Entry 6N5W (X-ray diffraction, 2.15 A resolution); this record covers chains A and C of the 3 polymer chains in the assembly.

[Chain A]
Name: Potassium voltage-gated channel subfamily KQT member 4
UniProtKB: P56696 (KCNQ4_HUMAN), isoform P56696-2; residue numbers follow UniProt; this construct covers 336-362
Sequence (27 residues; numbered 336 to 362; the number before each row is that of its first residue):
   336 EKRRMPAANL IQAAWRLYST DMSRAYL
Unresolved in the structure: 336-337, 357-362
Curated features (UniProtKB/Swiss-Prot):
  - region: Ala342 to Arg351 (Interaction with CALM)

[Chain C]
Name: Calmodulin-1
From: Homo sapiens
UniProtKB: P0DP23 (CALM1_HUMAN); residues 0-148 here correspond to UniProt positions 1-149 (UniProt number = residue number + 1)
Sequence (149 residues; numbered 0 to 148; the number before each row is that of its first residue; numbering starts at 0):
     0 MADQLTEEQI AEFKEAFSLF DKDGDGTITT KELGTVMRSL GQNPTEAELQ DMINEVDADG
    60 NGTIDFPEFL TMMARKMKDT DSEEEIREAF RVFDKDGNGY ISAAELRHVM TNLGEKLTDE
   120 EVDEMIREAD IDGDGQVNYE EFVQMMTAK
Unresolved in the structure: 0-3, 148
Metal / ion sites: Ca2+ site 1: Asp20, Asp22, Asp24, Thr26, Glu31; Ca2+ site 2: Asp56, Asp58, Asn60, Thr62, Glu67
Curated features (UniProtKB/Swiss-Prot):
  - binding site (Ca(2+)): Asp20, Asp22, Asp24, Thr26, Glu31, Asp56, Asp58, Asn60, Thr62, Glu67, Asp93, Asp95, Asn97, Tyr99, Glu104, Asp129, Asp131, Asp133, Gln135, Glu140
  - modified residue: Ala1 (N-acetylalanine), Lys21 (N6-acetyllysine), Thr44 (Phosphothreonine), Ser81 (Phosphoserine), Lys94 (N6-acetyllysine), Tyr99 (Phosphotyrosine), Ser101 (Phosphoserine), Thr110 (Phosphothreonine), Lys115 (N6,N6,N6-trimethyllysine), Tyr138 (Phosphotyrosine)
  - cross-link: Lys21 (Glycyl lysine isopeptide (Lys-Gly) (interchain with G-Cter in SUMO2))

[Chain A / chain C interface]
Contacting residue pairs (39; chain A residue first):
  Arg338(A) - Val91(C)
  Arg339(A) - Val91(C)
  Arg339(A) - Phe92(C)
  Arg339(A) - Lys94(C)
  Arg339(A) - Leu112(C)
  Met340(A) - Gly113(C)
  Ala342(A) - Ala88(C)
  Ala342(A) - Phe92(C)  hydrophobic
  Ala343(A) - Phe92(C)
  Ala343(A) - Leu112(C)  hydrophobic
  Asn344(A) - Gly113(C)
  Leu345(A) - Glu84(C)
  Leu345(A) - Ile85(C)
  Leu345(A) - Ala88(C)  hydrophobic
  Ile346(A) - Ala88(C)
  Ile346(A) - Phe89(C)  hydrophobic
  Ile346(A) - Met109(C)  hydrophobic
  Ile346(A) - Met124(C)  hydrophobic
  Gln347(A) - Met109(C)
  Gln347(A) - Gly113(C)  hydrogen bond (side chain-backbone)
  Gln347(A) - Glu114(C)  hydrogen bond (side chain-backbone)
  Gln347(A) - Leu116(C)
  Ala349(A) - Met76(C)
  Ala349(A) - Ile85(C)  hydrophobic
  Trp350(A) - Glu120(C)  hydrogen bond (side chain-backbone)
  Trp350(A) - Glu123(C)
  Trp350(A) - Met124(C)
  Trp350(A) - Phe141(C)  hydrophobic
  Arg351(A) - Glu114(C)  hydrogen bond (side chain-backbone)
  Arg351(A) - Lys115(C)  hydrogen bond (side chain-backbone)
  Arg351(A) - Leu116(C)
  Arg351(A) - Glu120(C)  salt bridge
  Leu352(A) - Lys75(C)
  Leu352(A) - Met76(C)  hydrophobic
  Tyr353(A) - Met76(C)
  Tyr353(A) - Glu127(C)
  Tyr353(A) - Met144(C)
  Tyr353(A) - Met145(C)  hydrophobic
  Asp356(A) - Lys75(C)  salt bridge
Interface residues without a listed pair, chain C (25 interface residues in all): Glu104, Val108, Thr117

[Summary]
Chain A and chain C form an interface of 15 and 25 residues respectively; the contacts include 5 hydrogen
bonds and 2 salt bridges. Polar contacts include Arg351(A)-Glu120(C), Asp356(A)-Lys75(C) and
Gln347(A)-Gly113(C). Curated annotation (UniProt) lists 20 Ca2+-binding residues on chain C.
Here chain A is Potassium voltage-gated channel subfamily KQT member 4 and chain C is Calmodulin-1 (Homo
sapiens). Entry 6N5W (Crystal structure of the Ca2+/CaM complex with independent peptides of Kv7.4 (KCNQ4) A &
B domains) was determined by X-ray diffraction.
